8TUX - chains R and ab of the 181 polymer chains in the assembly; structure by electron microscopy, 3.90 A resolution.

== Chain R ==
Molecule: 3'end of PP7 genomic RNA
From: Pseudomonas phage PP7
Sequence (95 nucleotides; each row starts with the number of its first residue):
     1 GGGGCGAAAUGGCCUAGACCAUGCCCCUUGGCAAACCCAUUCGACCGGGU
    51 UUGGGUCUUCUGACCUCGUAGUCCGCGCUCAGCGGACUUCGACCA

== Chain ab ==
Name: Capsid protein
From: Pseudomonas phage PP7
UniProtKB: P03630 (CAPSD_BPPP7); residues 1-127 here correspond to UniProt positions 2-128 (UniProt number = residue number + 1)
Chain sequence (127 residues; numbered 1 to 127; the number before each row is that of its first residue):
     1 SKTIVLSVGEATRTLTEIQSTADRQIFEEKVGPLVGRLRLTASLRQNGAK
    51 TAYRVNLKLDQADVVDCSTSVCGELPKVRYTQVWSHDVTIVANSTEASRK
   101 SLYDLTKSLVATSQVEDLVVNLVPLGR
Swiss-Prot annotation at these positions:
  - binding site (RNA): Arg-39, Arg-45, Ala-52, Arg-54, Lys-58, Asp-60, Val-83, Ser-85, Thr-89

== How chain R and chain ab interact ==
Pairs across the interface (8):
  A63(R) with Leu-75(ab), phosphate contact
  C64(R) with Leu-75(ab), phosphate contact
  C73(R) with Ile-18(ab), phosphate contact; Gln-19(ab), phosphate contact
  C74(R) with Ile-18(ab), phosphate contact; Gln-19(ab), phosphate contact; Ser-20(ab), hydrogen bond to the phosphate
  U88(R) with Val-35(ab), phosphate contact

== Overview ==
The chain R/chain ab interface involves 5 residues from each chain, with 1 hydrogen bond. The hydrogen-bonded
pair is C74(R)/Ser-20(ab). Curated annotation (UniProt) lists 9 RNA-binding residues on chain ab.
Chain R is 3'end of PP7 genomic RNA and chain ab is Capsid protein, both from Pseudomonas phage PP7; the
structure, Capsid of mature PP7 virion with 3'end region of PP7 genomic RNA, was determined by electron
microscopy together with 8TUM and 8TUW from the same study.
